PDB entry 4B3I | X-ray diffraction, 2.63 A resolution | chains A and C of the 4 polymer chains in the assembly

Chain A:
Protein: Fatty acid beta-oxidation complex alpha-chain fadb
Source organism: Mycobacterium tuberculosis
Notes: EC 4.2.1.17, 1.1.1.35
UniProtKB: O53872 (O53872_MYCTU); residues 1-720 here = UniProt positions 1-720
Sequence (736 residues; numbered -15 to 720; the number before each row is that of its first residue; numbers below 1 keep their minus sign (Met-15 is residue -15)):
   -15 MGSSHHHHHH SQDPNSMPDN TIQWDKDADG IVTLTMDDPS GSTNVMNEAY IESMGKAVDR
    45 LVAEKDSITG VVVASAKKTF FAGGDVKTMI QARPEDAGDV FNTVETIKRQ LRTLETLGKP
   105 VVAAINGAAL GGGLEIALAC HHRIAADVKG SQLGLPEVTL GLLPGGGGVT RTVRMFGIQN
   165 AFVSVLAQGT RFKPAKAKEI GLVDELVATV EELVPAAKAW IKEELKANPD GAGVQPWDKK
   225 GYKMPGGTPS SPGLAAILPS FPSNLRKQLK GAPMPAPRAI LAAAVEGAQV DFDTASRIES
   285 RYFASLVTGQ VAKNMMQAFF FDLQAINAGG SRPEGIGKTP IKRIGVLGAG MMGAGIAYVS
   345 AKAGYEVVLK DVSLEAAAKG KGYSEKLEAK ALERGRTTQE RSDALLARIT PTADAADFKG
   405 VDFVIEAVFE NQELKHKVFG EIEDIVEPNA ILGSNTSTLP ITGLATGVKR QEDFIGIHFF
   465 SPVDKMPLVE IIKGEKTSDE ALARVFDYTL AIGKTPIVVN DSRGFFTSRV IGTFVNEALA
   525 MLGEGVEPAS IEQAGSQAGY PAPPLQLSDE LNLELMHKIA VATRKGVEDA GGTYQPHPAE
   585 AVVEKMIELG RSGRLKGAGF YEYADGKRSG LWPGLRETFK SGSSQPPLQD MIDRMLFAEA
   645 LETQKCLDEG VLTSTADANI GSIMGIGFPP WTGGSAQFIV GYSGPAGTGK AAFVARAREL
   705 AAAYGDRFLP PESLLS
Unresolved in the structure: -4 to 0
Construct notes: expression tag (-15 to 0)
Ligand contacts:
  - ADP (adenosine-5'-diphosphate): Gln629, Pro630, Pro631, Leu632, Gln633
  - coenzyme A (COA): Ser26, Thr27, Val29, Thr63, Ala66, Gly67, Gly68, Asp69, Val70, Lys71, Met73, Leu114, Gly115, Pro140, Glu141, Leu144, Arg175, Phe304, Gln308

Chain C:
Protein: Fatty acid beta-oxidation complex beta-chain fada
Source organism: Mycobacterium tuberculosis
Notes: EC 2.3.1.9
UniProtKB: O53871 (Y0859_MYCTU); numbering as in UniProt (aligned over 1-403)
Sequence (403 residues; row label = number of the first residue in the row):
     1 MSEEAFIYEA IRTPRGKQKN GSLHEVKPLS LVVGLIDELR KRHPDLDENL ISDVILGCVS
    61 PVGDQGGDIA RAAVLASGMP VTSGGVQLNR FCASGLEAVN TAAQKVRSGW DDLVLAGGVE
   121 SMSRVPMGSD GGAMGLDPAT NYDVMFVPQS IGADLIATIE GFSREDVDAY ALRSQQKAAE
   181 AWSGGYFAKS VVPVRDQNGL LILDHDEHMR PDTTKEGLAK LKPAFEGLAA LGGFDDVALQ
   241 KYHWVEKINH VHTGGNSSGI VDGAALVMIG SAAAGKLQGL TPRARIVATA TSGADPVIML
   301 TGPTPATRKV LDRAGLTVDD IDLFELNEAF ASVVLKFQKD LNIPDEKLNV NGGAIAMGHP
   361 LGATGAMILG TMVDELERRN ARRALITLCI GGGMGVATII ERV
Unresolved in the structure: 1

Chain A / chain C interface:
Contacting residue pairs - 21 pairs, chain A then chain C:
  Ala81(A) with Asn198(C); Leu200(C)
  Gly82(A) with Leu200(C)
  Phe85(A) with Leu200(C), hydrophobic
  Glu270(A) with Lys27(C), salt bridge
  Gln273(A) with Asp64(C), hydrogen bond; Arg124(C)
  Val274(A) with His24(C); Arg124(C)
  Asp275(A) with His24(C), salt bridge
  Thr278(A) with His24(C); Glu25(C)
  Arg281(A) with Glu25(C), salt bridge
  Arg285(A) with Glu25(C), salt bridge; Asp196(C), salt bridge; Gln197(C); Asn198(C), hydrogen bond (backbone-side chain)
  Tyr286(A) with Gln197(C)
  Ala288(A) with Asn198(C)
  Ser289(A) with Gln197(C), hydrogen bond; Asn198(C), hydrogen bond (backbone-side chain)
Also at the interface, not in a pair above, chain A (14 interface residues in all): Ile282
Also at the interface, not in a pair above, chain C (10 interface residues in all): Ile202

Summary:
14 residues of chain A face 10 of chain C across their interface, with 4 hydrogen bonds and 5 salt bridges.
Polar pairs include Glu270(A)-Lys27(C), Asp275(A)-His24(C) and Arg281(A)-Glu25(C). Chain A binds coenzyme A
and ADP.
Chain A is Fatty acid beta-oxidation complex alpha-chain fadb and chain C is Fatty acid beta-oxidation complex
beta-chain fada, both from Mycobacterium tuberculosis; the structure, Crystal structure of Mycobacterium
tuberculosis fatty acid beta- oxidation complex with CoenzymeA bound at the hydratase ..., was determined by
X-ray diffraction together with 4B3H and 4B3J from the same study.
